Entry 6H4C (X-ray diffraction, 2.52 A resolution); this record covers chains A and F of the 6 polymer chains in the assembly.

== Chain A ==
Protein: dUTPase
Source organism: Staphylococcus phage phi11
UniProtKB: Q8SDV3 (Q8SDV3_BPPHA); residue numbers follow UniProt; this construct covers 1-169
Sequence (191 residues; each row starts with the number of its first residue; numbers below 1 keep their minus sign (Met-21 is residue -21)):
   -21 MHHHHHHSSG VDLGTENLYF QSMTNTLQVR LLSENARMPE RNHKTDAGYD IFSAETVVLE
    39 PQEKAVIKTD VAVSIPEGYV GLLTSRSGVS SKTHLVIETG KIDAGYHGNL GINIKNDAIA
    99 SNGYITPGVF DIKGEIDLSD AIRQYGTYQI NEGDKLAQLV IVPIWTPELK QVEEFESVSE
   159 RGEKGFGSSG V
Not modelled in the structure: -21 to 1, 155-169
Construct notes: initiating methionine (-21); expression tag (-20 to 0)
Metal / ion sites: Mg2+: Asp95 (shared with 1 residue of chain C; 1 residue of chain E)
Reported in the primary citation:
  - catalytic residues: Arg64, Asp81, Tyr84 (citing earlier work)

== Chain F ==
Protein: Orf20
Source organism: Staphylococcus aureus
UniProtKB: Q9F0J8 (Q9F0J8_STAAU); residues 1-156 here = UniProt positions 1-156
Sequence (157 residues; numbered 0 to 156; the number before each row is that of its first residue; numbering starts at 0):
     0 GMEGAGQMAE LPTHYGTIIK TLRKYMKLTQ SKLSERTGFS QNTISNHENG NRNIGVNEIE
    60 IYGKGLGIPS YILHRISDEF KEKGYSPTLN DFGKFDKMYS YVNKAYYNDG DIYYSSYDLY
   120 DETIKLLELL KESKINVNDI DYDYVLKLYK QILSTDT
Not modelled in the structure: 0-9, 154-156
Construct notes: expression tag (0)
Reported in the primary citation:
  - mutagenesis - Y106A, Y112A, Y113A, Y116A: abolished binding to Dutphi80alpha
  - mutagenesis - Y106A, Y112A, Y116A: increased binding to DutphiNM1
  - mutagenesis - Y112A/Y113A: unchanged binding to DutphiNM1
  - mutagenesis - R22A, Q29A, S44A, N45A, E47A, N48A, R51A: decreased binding to DNA
  - mutagenesis - R74A: decreased stability
  - mutagenesis - H73C: increased binding to DNA

== Interface between chain A and chain F ==
Residue-residue contacts - 18 pairs, chain A then chain F:
  Lys79(A) with Tyr112(F), hydrogen bond (backbone-side chain)
  Ile80(A) with Tyr112(F)
  Asp81(A) with Tyr112(F), hydrogen bond
  Gly83(A) with Tyr106(F)
  Tyr84(A) with Tyr105(F); Tyr106(F); Asp108(F); Gly109(F), hydrogen bond (side chain-backbone); Tyr112(F), hydrophobic; Tyr113(F)
  His85(A) with Tyr106(F), hydrogen bond (backbone-backbone)
  Gly86(A) with Tyr106(F)
  Asn87(A) with Tyr113(F)
  Leu88(A) with Tyr113(F)
  Gly89(A) with Tyr113(F), hydrogen bond (backbone-side chain)
  Lys148(A) with Asn56(F)
  Gln149(A) with Val55(F); Asn56(F), hydrogen bond (backbone-side chain)
Interface residues without a listed pair, chain A (15 interface residues in all): Val44, Glu146, Leu147
Interface residues without a listed pair, chain F (10 interface residues in all): Glu59, Asn107
From the paper, about this interface:
  - residue pairs: Asp81(A)-Tyr112(F)
  - hot spots on chain F (mutagenesis) - Y112A/Y113A: abolished binding to trimeric Duts

== Summary ==
15 residues of chain A and 10 residues of chain F are in contact, with 6 hydrogen bonds. Among the polar pairs
are Lys79(A)-Tyr112(F), Asp81(A)-Tyr112(F) and Tyr84(A)-Gly109(F). The authors report a contact between
Asp81(A) and Tyr112(F). From the paper: catalytic residues Arg64(A), Asp81(A) and Tyr84(A); R22A, Q29A and
S44A of chain F, among others, reduce binding to DNA; 14 substitutions were tested in all.
Here chain A is dUTPase (Staphylococcus phage phi11) and chain F is Orf20 (Staphylococcus aureus). Entry 6H4C
(A polyamorous repressor: deciphering the evolutionary strategy used by the phage-inducible chromosomal
islands to spread in ...) was determined by X-ray diffraction (same publication as 6H48, 6H49 and 6H4B).
